Entry 7CG8 (X-ray diffraction, 1.50 A resolution); this record covers chains A and D of the 4 polymer chains in the assembly.

== Chain A (and D) ==
Protein: Anti-sigma factor RsgI, N-terminal
From: Pseudobacteroides cellulosolvens ATCC 35603
Notes: fragment: sensor domain; chain D of this document is another copy of the same molecule, construct and numbering; everything in this record applies to it too
Reference sequence: A0A0L6JMH4 (A0A0L6JMH4_9FIRM); residues 1-104 here correspond to UniProt positions 413-516 (UniProt number = residue number + 412)
Chain sequence (105 residues; each row starts with the number of its first residue; numbering starts at 0):
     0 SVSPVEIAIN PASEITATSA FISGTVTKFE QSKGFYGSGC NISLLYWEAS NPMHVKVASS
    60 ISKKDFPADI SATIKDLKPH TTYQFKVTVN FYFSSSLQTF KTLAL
Differences from the reference sequence: expression tag (0)
Small-molecule neighbours: peg 8000 (PEU; 2,5,8,11,14,17,20,23,26,29,32,35,38,41,44,47,50,53,56,59,62,65,68,71,74,77,80-heptacosaoxadooctacontan-82-ol): V4, E5, I6, L44, W46, P51, V54, Q83, K85, T87, F90, Y91, F92, S93, S94, S95, L96
What the authors report for this chain:
  - binding site for peg 8000: W46, Q83, K85, F90, Y91, S93
  - mutagenesis - W46A, W46L: decreased stability
  - mutagenesis - W46F, W46Y: unchanged stability
  - mutagenesis - F90A, Y91A: decreased binding to polysaccharides
  - mutagenesis - K85A: decreased binding to xylan
  - mutagenesis - K85A: unchanged binding to chitosan
  - mutagenesis - K85A: unchanged binding to arabinoxylan
  - mutagenesis - N40A: unchanged binding to Superose 6 gel filtration column

== How chain A and chain D interact ==
Pairs across the interface (27; chain A residue first):
  F34(A) with S49(D); N50(D)
  S37(A) with N50(D); H53(D), hydrogen bond (backbone-side chain)
  G38(A) with H53(D)
  C39(A) with H53(D)
  N40(A) with H53(D); V54(D)
  N50(A) with S37(D), hydrogen bond
  M52(A) with F34(D), hydrophobic; N89(D), hydrogen bond (backbone-side chain)
  H53(A) with S37(D), hydrogen bond (side chain-backbone); G38(D), hydrogen bond (side chain-backbone); C39(D); N40(D); S61(D), hydrogen bond
  V54(A) with N40(D); F90(D), hydrophobic
  K55(A) with S61(D), hydrogen bond
  V56(A) with S59(D); F90(D), hydrophobic
  S59(A) with V56(D)
  S61(A) with H53(D), hydrogen bond; K55(D), hydrogen bond
  N89(A) with M52(D), hydrogen bond (side chain-backbone)
  F90(A) with V56(D), hydrophobic; F90(D), hydrophobic
Other interface residues (no listed pair), chain A (16 interface residues in all): L44
Other interface residues (no listed pair), chain D (18 interface residues in all): G33, L44

== Overview ==
Chain A and chain D form an interface of 16 and 18 residues respectively, with 10 hydrogen bonds. Among the
polar pairs are S37(A)-H53(D), N50(A)-S37(D) and M52(A)-N89(D). From the paper: a binding site for peg 8000 at
W46(A), Q83(A) and K85(A) among others; W46A and W46L of chain A reduce stability; 8 substitutions were tested
in all.
Chain A and chain D are both Anti-sigma factor RsgI, N-terminal (Pseudobacteroides cellulosolvens ATCC 35603);
the structure, Structure of the sensor domain (short construct) of the anti-sigma factor RsgI4 in
Pseudobacteroides cellulosolvens, was determined by X-ray diffraction, deposited together with 7CG5.
